6BYE - chains A and B; structure by X-ray diffraction, 2.13 A resolution.

== Chain A (and B) ==
Molecule: Beta-mannosidase
Source organism: Xanthomonas axonopodis pv. citri (strain 306)
Notes: chain B of this document is another copy of the same molecule, construct and numbering; everything in this record applies to it too
UniProt: Q8PI23 (Q8PI23_XANAC); numbering as in UniProt (aligned over 32-889)
Chain sequence (861 residues; row label = number of the first residue in the row):
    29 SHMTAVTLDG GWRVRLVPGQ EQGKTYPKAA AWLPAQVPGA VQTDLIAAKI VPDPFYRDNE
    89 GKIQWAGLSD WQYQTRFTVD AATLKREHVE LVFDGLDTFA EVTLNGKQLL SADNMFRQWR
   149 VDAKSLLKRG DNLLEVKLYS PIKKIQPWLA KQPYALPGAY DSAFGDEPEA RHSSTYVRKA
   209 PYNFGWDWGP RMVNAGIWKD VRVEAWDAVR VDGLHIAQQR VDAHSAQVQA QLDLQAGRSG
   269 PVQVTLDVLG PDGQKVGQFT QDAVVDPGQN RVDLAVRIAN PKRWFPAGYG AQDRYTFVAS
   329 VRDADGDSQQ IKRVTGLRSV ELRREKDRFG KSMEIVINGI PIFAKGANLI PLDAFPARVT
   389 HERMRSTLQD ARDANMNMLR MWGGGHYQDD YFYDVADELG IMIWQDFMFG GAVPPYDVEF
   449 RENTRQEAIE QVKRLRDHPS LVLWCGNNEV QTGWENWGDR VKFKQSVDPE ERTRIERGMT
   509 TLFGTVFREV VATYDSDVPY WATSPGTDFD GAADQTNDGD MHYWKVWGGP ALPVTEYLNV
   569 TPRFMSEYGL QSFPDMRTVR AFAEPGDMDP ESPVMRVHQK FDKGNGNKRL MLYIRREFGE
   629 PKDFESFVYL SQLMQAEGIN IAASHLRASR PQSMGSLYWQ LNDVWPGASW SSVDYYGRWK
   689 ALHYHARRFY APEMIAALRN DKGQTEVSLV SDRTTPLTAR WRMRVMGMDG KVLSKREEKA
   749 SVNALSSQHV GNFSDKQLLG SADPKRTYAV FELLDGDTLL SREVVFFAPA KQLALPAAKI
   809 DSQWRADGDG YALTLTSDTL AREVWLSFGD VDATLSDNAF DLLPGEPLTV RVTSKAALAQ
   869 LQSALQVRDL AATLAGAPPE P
Sequence notes: expression tag (29-31)
Small-molecule neighbours:
  - beta-D-mannopyranose (BMA), molecule 1: Lys-172, Ile-173, Trp-176
  - beta-D-mannopyranose (BMA), molecule 2: Trp-214, Asp-215, Trp-216, Trp-410, Asn-476, Glu-477, Trp-552, Glu-575, Trp-667, Trp-678
Reported in the primary citation:
  - binding site for beta-D-mannopyranose: Asp-215, Trp-410, Asn-476, Glu-477, Trp-552, Glu-575, Trp-667
  - specificity-determining residues: Gly-439, Gly-556
  - mutagenesis - G439C, E477A, G556Y, E575A: abolished catalytic activity on beta-mannan polysaccharide
  - mutagenesis - E477A, E575A: abolished catalytic activity on 4-nitrophenyl-p-mannopyranoside
  - mutagenesis - G439C, G556Y: decreased catalytic activity on pNP-beta-Man

== How chain A and chain B interact ==
Residue-residue contacts (63):
  Arg-248(A) / Asp-294(B)  hydrogen bond (side chain-backbone)
  Arg-248(A) / Pro-295(B)  hydrogen bond (side chain-backbone)
  Arg-248(A) / Gly-296(B)
  Arg-248(A) / Gln-297(B)  hydrogen bond (side chain-backbone)
  Arg-248(A) / Asn-298(B)
  His-252(A) / Ser-267(B)  hydrogen bond
  His-252(A) / Asp-294(B)  salt bridge
  Ser-253(A) / Asp-294(B)  hydrogen bond
  Gln-255(A) / Val-292(B)
  Gln-255(A) / Asp-294(B)  hydrogen bond
  Gln-255(A) / Asn-298(B)  hydrogen bond
  Gln-257(A) / Gln-257(B)
  Gln-257(A) / Asp-301(B)  hydrogen bond
  Ser-267(A) / His-252(B)  hydrogen bond
  Ser-267(A) / Arg-305(B)
  Val-292(A) / Gln-255(B)
  Val-292(A) / Arg-305(B)
  Asp-294(A) / Arg-248(B)  hydrogen bond (backbone-side chain)
  Asp-294(A) / His-252(B)  salt bridge
  Asp-294(A) / Ser-253(B)  hydrogen bond
  Asp-294(A) / Gln-255(B)  hydrogen bond
  Asp-294(A) / Arg-305(B)  salt bridge
  Pro-295(A) / Arg-248(B)  hydrogen bond (backbone-side chain)
  Gly-296(A) / Arg-248(B)
  Gln-297(A) / Arg-248(B)  hydrogen bond (backbone-side chain)
  Asn-298(A) / Arg-248(B)
  Asn-298(A) / Gln-255(B)  hydrogen bond
  Arg-299(A) / Gln-247(B)
  Asp-301(A) / Gln-257(B)  hydrogen bond
  Arg-305(A) / Ser-267(B)
  Arg-305(A) / Val-292(B)
  Arg-305(A) / Asp-294(B)  salt bridge
  Val-446(A) / Asp-538(B)
  Glu-447(A) / Lys-354(B)  salt bridge
  Arg-449(A) / Asp-538(B)  salt bridge
  Gln-479(A) / Arg-505(B)
  Glu-483(A) / Arg-505(B)  salt bridge
  Lys-492(A) / Glu-498(B)  salt bridge
  Pro-497(A) / Arg-500(B)
  Glu-498(A) / Lys-492(B)  salt bridge
  Glu-498(A) / Arg-500(B)  salt bridge
  Arg-500(A) / Pro-497(B)
  Arg-500(A) / Glu-498(B)  salt bridge
  Arg-500(A) / Thr-501(B)  hydrogen bond
  Thr-501(A) / Arg-500(B)  hydrogen bond
  Thr-501(A) / Glu-504(B)  hydrogen bond
  Glu-504(A) / Thr-501(B)  hydrogen bond
  Arg-505(A) / Gln-479(B)
  Arg-505(A) / Glu-483(B)  salt bridge
  Arg-505(A) / Phe-537(B)  hydrogen bond (side chain-backbone)
  Arg-505(A) / Gly-539(B)  hydrogen bond (side chain-backbone)
  Arg-505(A) / Ala-540(B)
  Thr-508(A) / Thr-508(B)
  Gly-512(A) / Thr-513(B)
  Thr-513(A) / Gly-512(B)  hydrogen bond (side chain-backbone)
  Thr-513(A) / Thr-513(B)  hydrogen bond
  Thr-513(A) / Arg-516(B)
  Arg-516(A) / Thr-513(B)
  Arg-516(A) / Glu-517(B)
  Glu-517(A) / Arg-516(B)
  Phe-537(A) / Arg-505(B)
  Asp-538(A) / Arg-449(B)  salt bridge
  Gly-539(A) / Arg-505(B)
Interface residues without a listed pair, chain A (39 interface residues in all): Gln-247, Val-293, Thr-509, Ala-540
Interface residues without a listed pair, chain B (41 interface residues in all): Val-293, Arg-299, Lys-359, Val-446, Thr-509, Ala-520

== In short ==
39 residues of chain A and 41 residues of chain B are in contact; the contacts include 24 hydrogen bonds and
13 salt bridges. Polar contacts include His-252(A)/Asp-294(B), Asp-294(A)/Arg-305(B) and
Glu-447(A)/Lys-354(B). The paper reports a binding site for beta-D-mannopyranose at Asp-215(A), Trp-410(A) and
Asn-476(A) among others; G439C, E477A and G556Y of chain A, among others, abolish catalytic activity on
beta-mannan polysaccharide.
Both chains are Beta-mannosidase (Xanthomonas axonopodis pv. citri (strain 306)). Entry 6BYE (Crystal
structure of the GH2 exo-beta-mannanase from Xanthomonas axonopodis pv. citri in complex with mannose) was
determined by X-ray diffraction (same publication as 6BYC and 6BYG).
